Entry 4F0K (X-ray diffraction, 2.05 A resolution); this record covers chains A and B.

[Chain A]
Name: Ribulose bisphosphate carboxylase large chain
Source organism: Galdieria sulphuraria
Notes: EC 4.1.1.39
UniProt: P23755 (RBL_GALSU); numbering as in UniProt (aligned over 1-493)
Amino-acid sequence (493 residues; each row starts with the number of its first residue):
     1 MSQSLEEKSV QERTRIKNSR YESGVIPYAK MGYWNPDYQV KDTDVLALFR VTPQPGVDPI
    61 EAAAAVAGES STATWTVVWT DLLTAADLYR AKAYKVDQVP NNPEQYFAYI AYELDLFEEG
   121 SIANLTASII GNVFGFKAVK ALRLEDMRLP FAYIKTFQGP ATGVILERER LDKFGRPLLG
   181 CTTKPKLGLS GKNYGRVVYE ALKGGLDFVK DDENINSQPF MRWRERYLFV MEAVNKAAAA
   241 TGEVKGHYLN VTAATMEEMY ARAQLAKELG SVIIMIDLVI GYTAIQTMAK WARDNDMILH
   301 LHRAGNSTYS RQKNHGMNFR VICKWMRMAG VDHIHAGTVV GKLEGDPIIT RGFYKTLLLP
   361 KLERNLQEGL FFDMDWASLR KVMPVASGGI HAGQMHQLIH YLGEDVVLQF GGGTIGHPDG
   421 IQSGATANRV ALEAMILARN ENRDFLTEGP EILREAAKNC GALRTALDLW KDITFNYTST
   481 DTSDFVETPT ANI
Unresolved in the structure: 1-26, 475-493
Modified / non-standard residues: C181 (s-nitroso-cysteine; SNC); C460 (s-nitroso-cysteine; SNC)
Small-molecule neighbours: carbon dioxide (CO2): T182, K210, D212, E213, H302, S387, Q409
From the paper describing this entry:
  - conformationally variable residues (side-chain flip): H335
  - catalytic residues: K210, D212, E213 (proposed by the authors, not directly observed)

[Chain B]
Name: Ribulose bisphosphate carboxylase small chain
Source organism: Galdieria sulphuraria
Notes: EC 4.1.1.39
UniProt: P23756 (RBS_GALSU); residues 501-638 here correspond to UniProt positions 1-138 (UniProt number = residue number - 500)
Amino-acid sequence (138 residues; row label = number of the first residue in the row):
   501 MRITQGTFSF LPDLTDEQIK KQIDYMISKK LAIGIEYTND IHPRNSFWEM WGLPLFEVTD
   561 PAPVLFEINA CRKAKSNFYI KVVGFSSERG IESTIISFIV NRPKHEPGFN LIRQEDKSRS
   621 IKYSIQAYET YKPEDQRY

[How chain A and chain B interact]
Residue-residue contacts (65; chain A residue first):
  I165(A) with G590(B); I591(B); S593(B)
  E169(A) with S593(B), hydrogen bond
  D172(A) with Q505(B)
  F174(A) with T507(B), hydrogen bond (backbone-side chain); T594(B); I595(B); I596(B); S597(B)
  G175(A) with T507(B); I595(B), hydrogen bond (backbone-backbone)
  R176(A) with T507(B)
  G204(A) with F510(B)
  G205(A) with F510(B)
  E232(A) with R613(B), salt bridge; Y623(B), hydrogen bond
  N235(A) with Y623(B)
  K236(A) with L611(B); R613(B)
  A239(A) with F609(B); I625(B), hydrophobic
  A240(A) with M501(B)
  T241(A) with M501(B); I503(B); T504(B), hydrogen bond (backbone-backbone)
  G242(A) with Q505(B), hydrogen bond (backbone-side chain); P543(B); F609(B)
  E243(A) with T504(B), hydrogen bond; P543(B)
  V244(A) with P543(B); R544(B)
  E268(A) with K617(B); S620(B)
  L269(A) with S620(B)
  S378(A) with R589(B)
  K381(A) with G590(B)
  E404(A) with Y525(B)
  T426(A) with F510(B)
  R429(A) with T504(B), hydrogen bond (side chain-backbone); F510(B)
  V430(A) with F510(B); L511(B)
  E433(A) with T507(B); F508(B); S509(B), hydrogen bond (side chain-backbone); F510(B), hydrogen bond (side chain-backbone); L511(B)
  A434(A) with L511(B)
  I436(A) with F508(B), hydrophobic
  L437(A) with F508(B); L511(B), hydrophobic; L514(B), hydrophobic; Q518(B); Q522(B)
  R439(A) with Y525(B), hydrogen bond
  N440(A) with F508(B); K521(B); Q522(B), hydrogen bond; Y525(B); I596(B)
  E441(A) with K521(B); Q522(B)
  N459(A) with P512(B)
Other interface residues (no listed pair), chain A (36 interface residues in all): L228, M231, A238
Other interface residues (no listed pair), chain B (36 interface residues in all): R502, I541, R619, I621

[In short]
Chain A and chain B each contribute 36 residues to their interface, with 12 hydrogen bonds and 1 salt bridge.
Polar pairs include E232(A)-R613(B), E169(A)-S593(B) and F174(A)-T507(B). Bound to chain A: carbon dioxide.
The paper reports catalytic residues K210(A), D212(A) and E213(A); conformational variability at H335(A).
Chain A is Ribulose bisphosphate carboxylase large chain and chain B is Ribulose bisphosphate carboxylase
small chain, both from Galdieria sulphuraria; the structure, UNACTIVATED RUBISCO with MAGNESIUM AND CARBON
DIOXIDE BOUND, was determined by X-ray diffraction, deposited together with 4F0H and 4F0M.
